4UO0 - chains B and D of the 6 polymer chains in the assembly; structure by X-ray diffraction, 1.90 A resolution.

# Chain B (and D)
Molecule: Hemagglutinin
Source organism: Influenza A virus (A/EQUINE/RICHMOND/1/2007)(H3N8))
Notes: chain D of this document is another copy of the same molecule, construct and numbering; everything in this record applies to it too
UniProt: C3TUR9 (C3TUR9_9INFA); residues 1-172 here correspond to UniProt positions 347-518 (UniProt number = residue number + 346)
Chain sequence (172 residues; numbered 1 to 172; the number before each row is that of its first residue):
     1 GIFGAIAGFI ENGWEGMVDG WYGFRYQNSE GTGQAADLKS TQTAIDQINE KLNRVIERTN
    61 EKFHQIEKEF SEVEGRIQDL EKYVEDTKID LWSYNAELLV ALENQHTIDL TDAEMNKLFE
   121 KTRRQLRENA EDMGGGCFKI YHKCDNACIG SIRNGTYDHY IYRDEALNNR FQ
Glycans and other covalent adducts: glycan linked to Asn154
Reported in the primary citation:
  - conformationally variable residues (helix shift): Asn49 to Glu50
  - post-translational modification sites: Asn154 (proposed by the authors, not directly observed)
  - contacts within the chain: Gln105-Asp109 (water-mediated contact)

# How chain B and chain D interact
Residue-residue contacts - 49 pairs, chain B then chain D:
  Gly1(B) with Lys117(D), hydrogen bond (backbone-side chain)
  Ile2(B) with Phe3(D); Ala113(D); Lys117(D)
  Gly4(B) with Lys117(D)
  Phe9(B) with Arg124(D)
  Arg76(B) with Phe70(D); Glu74(D), salt bridge; Ile77(D); Glu81(D), salt bridge
  Ile77(B) with Ile77(D), hydrophobic
  Asp79(B) with Ile66(D)
  Leu80(B) with Ile66(D), hydrophobic; Leu80(D), hydrophobic; Glu81(D); Val84(D), hydrophobic
  Tyr83(B) with Gln65(D); Ile66(D), hydrophobic; Lys68(D), hydrogen bond; Val84(D), hydrophobic; Glu85(D), hydrogen bond; Lys88(D), hydrogen bond
  Val84(B) with Val84(D), hydrophobic
  Asp86(B) with Lys62(D), salt bridge
  Thr87(B) with Lys88(D)
  Asp90(B) with Lys62(D), salt bridge
  Leu91(B) with Leu91(D), hydrophobic; Trp92(D); Asn95(D)
  Tyr94(B) with Val55(D), hydrophobic; Trp92(D), hydrophobic; Asn95(D); Leu99(D)
  Glu97(B) with Val55(D)
  Leu98(B) with Val55(D), hydrophobic
  Gln105(B) with His106(D)
  Phe119(B) with Arg124(D)
  Glu131(B) with Arg127(D), salt bridge; Glu128(D); Arg163(D), salt bridge
  Asp132(B) with Arg124(D), salt bridge; Arg127(D)
  Met133(B) with Arg127(D)
  Tyr141(B) with Arg127(D), hydrogen bond; Arg163(D)
  Arg170(B) with Glu128(D), salt bridge; Arg163(D), hydrogen bond (backbone-side chain)
  Phe171(B) with Leu167(D), hydrophobic; Phe171(D), hydrophobic
Other interface residues (no listed pair), chain B (31 interface residues in all): Phe3, Asn95, Ala101, Leu102, Gly134, Lys139
Other interface residues (no listed pair), chain D (32 interface residues in all): Arg54, His64, Gln78, Leu102, Arg123

# Summary
The interface between chain B and chain D involves 31 residues on one side and 32 on the other, with 6
hydrogen bonds and 8 salt bridges. Polar pairs include Arg76(B)-Glu74(D), Arg76(B)-Glu81(D) and
Asp86(B)-Lys62(D). From the paper: a modification site at Asn154(B); conformational variability at Asn49(B).
Both chains are Hemagglutinin (Influenza A virus (A/EQUINE/RICHMOND/1/2007)(H3N8))). Entry 4UO0 (Structure of
the A_Equine_Richmond_07 H3 haemagglutinin) was determined by X-ray diffraction, deposited together with 4UNW,
4UNX, 4UNY, 4UNZ, 4UO1, 4UO2 and 8 further entries.
